2POC - chains A and D of the 4 polymer chains in the assembly; structure by X-ray diffraction, 1.80 A resolution.

== Chain A (and D) ==
Name: isomerase domain of glutamine-fructose-6-phosphate transaminase (isomerizing)
Source organism: Candida albicans
Notes: EC 2.6.1.16; fragment: isomerase domain; chain D of this document is another copy of the same molecule, construct and numbering; everything in this record applies to it too
UniProtKB: P53704 (GFA1_CANAL); residues 346-712 here correspond to UniProt positions 347-713 (UniProt number = residue number + 1)
Chain sequence (367 residues; numbered 346 to 712; the number before each row is that of its first residue):
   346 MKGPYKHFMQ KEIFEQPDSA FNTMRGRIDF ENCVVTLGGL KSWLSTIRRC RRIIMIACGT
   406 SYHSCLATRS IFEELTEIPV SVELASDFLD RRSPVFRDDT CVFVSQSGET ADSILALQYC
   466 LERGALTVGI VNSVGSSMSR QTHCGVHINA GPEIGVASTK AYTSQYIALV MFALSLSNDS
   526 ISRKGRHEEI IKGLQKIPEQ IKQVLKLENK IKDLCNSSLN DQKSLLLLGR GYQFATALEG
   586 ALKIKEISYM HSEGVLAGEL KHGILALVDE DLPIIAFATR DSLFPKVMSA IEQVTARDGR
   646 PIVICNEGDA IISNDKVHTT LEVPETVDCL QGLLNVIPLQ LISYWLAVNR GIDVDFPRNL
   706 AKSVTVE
Not modelled in the structure: 346-347, 606-616, 659-661, 701-712 (chain D: 346-348, 606-617, 701-712)
Bound ions: Na+: Ser-484, Arg-485, Thr-487 (together with uridine-diphosphate-N-acetylglucosamine)
Residues lining bound ligands:
  - 6-O-phosphono-beta-D-glucopyranose (BG6): Cys-403, Gly-404, Thr-405, Ser-406, Ser-450, Gln-451, Ser-452, Gly-453, Thr-455, Val-501, Ala-502, Ser-503, Gln-510, Glu-591
  - uridine-diphosphate-N-acetylglucosamine (UD1): Arg-372, Gly-383, Gly-384, Gly-474, Ile-475, Val-476, Val-479, Met-483, Ser-484, Thr-487, His-488, Cys-489, Gly-490, Val-491, His-492
From the paper describing this entry:
  - self-association interface (contacts with another copy of this molecule); pairs are residue here / residue on that copy: Phe-441/Arg-394, Arg-394, Ser-431, Asp-435, Arg-442, Asp-443, Asp-457, Asp-524, Asp-524, Ser-525, Ser-527, Arg-575, Lys-631
  - binding site for 6-O-phosphono-beta-D-glucopyranose: Thr-405, Ser-406, Ser-450 to Thr-455, Glu-591
  - catalytic residues: Glu-591, His-607 (citing earlier work)
  - binding site for acetate ion: Ile-609
  - binding site for uridine-diphosphate-N-acetylglucosamine: Arg-372, Trp-388, Gly-474, Val-476, Ser-484, Thr-487, Cys-489 to Val-491, His-492
  - contacts within the chain: Met-483/Thr-487 (hydrogen bond)
  - conformationally variable residues (helix shift, side-chain flip): Trp-388, Arg-642
  - Na+ coordination: Ser-484, Arg-485, Thr-487
  - catalytic residues: Lys-588 (proposed by the authors, not directly observed)

== Interface between chain A and chain D ==
Residue-residue contacts (17):
  Arg-394(A) / Glu-422(D)  hydrogen bond (side chain-backbone)
  Arg-394(A) / Pro-424(D)
  Glu-422(A) / Arg-394(D)  hydrogen bond (backbone-side chain)
  Asn-523(A) / Ile-526(D)
  Asp-524(A) / Asp-524(D)
  Asp-524(A) / Ser-525(D)  hydrogen bond
  Asp-524(A) / Ile-526(D)  hydrogen bond (backbone-backbone)
  Asp-524(A) / Ser-527(D)  hydrogen bond (side chain-backbone)
  Ser-525(A) / Asp-524(D)  hydrogen bond
  Ser-525(A) / Ile-526(D)
  Ile-526(A) / Asn-523(D)
  Ile-526(A) / Asp-524(D)  hydrogen bond (backbone-backbone)
  Ile-526(A) / Ser-525(D)
  Ile-526(A) / Ile-526(D)  hydrophobic
  Ile-526(A) / Lys-529(D)
  Ser-527(A) / Asp-524(D)  hydrogen bond (backbone-side chain)
  Lys-529(A) / Ile-526(D)
Interface residues without a listed pair, chain A (10 interface residues in all): Pro-424, Arg-528

== Overview ==
10 residues of chain A face 9 of chain D across their interface; the contacts include 8 hydrogen bonds. Polar
contacts include Arg-394(A)/Glu-422(D), Asp-524(A)/Ser-525(D) and Asp-524(A)/Ser-527(D). Ligands of chain A:
6-O-phosphono-beta-D-glucopyranose and uridine-diphosphate-N-acetylglucosamine. The paper reports catalytic
residues Glu-591(A), His-607(A) and Lys-588(A); a binding site for uridine-diphosphate-N-acetylglucosamine at
Arg-372(A), Trp-388(A) and Gly-474(A) among others.
Chain A and chain D are both isomerase domain of glutamine-fructose-6-phosphate transaminase (isomerizing)
(Candida albicans); the structure, The crystal structure of isomerase domain of glucosamine-6-phosphate
synthase from Candida albicans, was determined by X-ray diffraction together with 2PUT, 2PUV and 2PUW from the
same study.
